1KJ2 - chains H and B of the 5 polymer chains in the assembly; structure by X-ray diffraction, 2.71 A resolution.

Chain H:
Molecule: Allogeneic H-2Kb MHC Class I Molecule
From: Mus musculus
Notes: fragment: Extracellular domains (alpha1, alpha2, alpha3)
Sequence (277 residues; each row starts with the number of its first residue):
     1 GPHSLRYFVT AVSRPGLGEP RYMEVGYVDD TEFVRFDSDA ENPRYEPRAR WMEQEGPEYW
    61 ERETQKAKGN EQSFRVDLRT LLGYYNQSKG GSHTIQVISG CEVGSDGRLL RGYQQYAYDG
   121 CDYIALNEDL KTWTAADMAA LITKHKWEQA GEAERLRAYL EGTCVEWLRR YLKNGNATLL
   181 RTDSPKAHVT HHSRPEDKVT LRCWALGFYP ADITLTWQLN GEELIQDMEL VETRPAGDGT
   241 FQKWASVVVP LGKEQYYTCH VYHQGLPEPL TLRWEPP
Disordered / not traced: 277
Cystine bridges: Cys-101/Cys-164, Cys-203/Cys-259

Chain B:
Molecule: KB5-C20 T-Cell receptor beta-chain
From: Mus musculus
Notes: fragment: Fv fragment, variable domain
Sequence (117 residues; each row starts with the number of its first residue; note: 2 numbers in that range are skipped by the numbering (no residue carries them; nothing is unmodelled there)):
     1 VTLLEQNPRW RLVPRGQAVN LRCILKNSQY
   30A P
    31 WMSWYQQDLQ KQLQWLFTLR SPGDKEVKSL PGADYLATRV TDTELRLQVA NMSQGRT
    90 LYCTCSAAPD WGASAE
  105A T
   106 LYFGSGTRLT V
  116A L
Cystine bridges: Cys-23/Cys-92
Covalently attached groups: N-acetylglucosamine (NAG) linked to Asn-81

How chain H and chain B interact:
Contacting residue pairs - 10 pairs, chain H then chain B:
  Gln-72(H) with Trp-31(B); Ser-51(B), hydrogen bond; Asp-54(B)
  Lys-146(H) with Gln-29(B)
  Gln-149(H) with Gln-29(B)
  Ala-150(H) with Gln-29(B); Tyr-30(B); Ser-103(B)
  Arg-155(H) with Ala-97(B); Trp-100(B)
Also at the interface, not in a pair above, chain H (9 interface residues in all): Gly-69, Val-76, Glu-154, Ala-158
Also at the interface, not in a pair above, chain B (10 interface residues in all): Arg-50, Asp-99

Overview:
The interface between chain H and chain B involves 9 residues on one side and 10 on the other, with 1 hydrogen
bond. Its one hydrogen-bonded contact is Gln-72(H)/Ser-51(B). Covalently linked N-acetylglucosamine: at
Asn-81(B).
Here chain H is Allogeneic H-2Kb MHC Class I Molecule and chain B is KB5-C20 T-Cell receptor beta-chain, both
from Mus musculus. Entry 1KJ2 (Murine Alloreactive ScFv TCR-Peptide-MHC Class I Molecule Complex) was
determined by X-ray diffraction together with 1KJ3 from the same study.
